9FA2 - chains F and S of the 7 polymer chains in the assembly; structure by electron microscopy, 3.00 A resolution.

[Chain F]
Name: Large T antigen
From: Betapolyomavirus macacae
Notes: EC 3.6.4.-
UniProt: P03070 (LT_SV40); residues 266-627 here = UniProt positions 266-627
Amino-acid sequence (362 residues; row label = number of the first residue in the row):
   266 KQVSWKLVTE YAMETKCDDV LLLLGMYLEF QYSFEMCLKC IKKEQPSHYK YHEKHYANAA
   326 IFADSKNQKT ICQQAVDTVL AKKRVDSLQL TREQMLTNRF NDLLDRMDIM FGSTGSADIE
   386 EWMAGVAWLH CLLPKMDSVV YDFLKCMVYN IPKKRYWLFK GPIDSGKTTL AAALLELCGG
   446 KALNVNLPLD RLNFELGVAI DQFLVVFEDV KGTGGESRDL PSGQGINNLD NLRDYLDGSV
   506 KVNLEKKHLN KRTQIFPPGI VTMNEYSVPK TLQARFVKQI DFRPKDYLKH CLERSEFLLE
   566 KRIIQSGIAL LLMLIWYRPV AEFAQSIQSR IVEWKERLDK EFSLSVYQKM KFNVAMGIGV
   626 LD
Curated features (UniProtKB/Swiss-Prot):
  - binding site (Zn(2+)): Cys302, Cys305, His313, His317
  - binding site (ATP): Gly426 to Thr433
Ligand contacts: ATP (adenosine-5'-triphosphate): Trp393, Leu397, Pro427, Ile428, Asp429, Ser430, Gly431, Lys432, Thr433, Thr434, Asn529, Arg548, Pro549, Lys550, Leu553, Lys554, Leu557, Ile569

[Chain S]
Molecule: Chains: S
Sequence (8 nucleotides; numbered 1 to 8; the number before each row is that of its first residue):
     1 TTTTTTTT

[Chain F / chain S interface]
Pairs across the interface (8; chain F residue first):
  Arg456(F) - DT8(S)  salt bridge to the phosphate
  Phe459(F) - DT7(S)  phosphate contact
  Lys511(F) - DT7(S)  phosphate contact
  Lys512(F) - DT7(S)  hydrogen bond to the phosphate
  Lys512(F) - DT8(S)  salt bridge to the phosphate
  His513(F) - DT5(S)  base contact
  His513(F) - DT6(S)  hydrogen bond to the base
  His513(F) - DT7(S)  hydrogen bond to the phosphate
Interface residues without a listed pair, chain F (6 interface residues in all): Leu514

[In short]
The interface between chain F and chain S involves 6 residues on one side and 4 on the other; the contacts
include 3 hydrogen bonds and 2 salt bridges. Polar pairs include His513(F)-DT6(S), Lys512(F)-DT7(S) and
His513(F)-DT7(S). Bound to chain F: ATP.
Chain F is Large T antigen (Betapolyomavirus macacae) and chain S is Chains: S; the structure, Active SV40
LTAg complex with DNA (3D variability component_002, frame_005), was determined by electron microscopy,
deposited together with 9EVH, 9EVP, 9F3T, 9F3U, 9F5I, 9F73 and 14 further entries.
